PDB entry 4Q4V | X-ray diffraction, 2.90 A resolution | chains 1 and 4 of the 4 polymer chains in the assembly

[Chain 1]
Name: Coxsackievirus capsid protein VP1
From: Coxsackievirus A24
Reference sequence: V9VEF3 (V9VEF3_9ENTO); residues 1-305 here correspond to UniProt positions 581-885 (UniProt number = residue number + 580)
Sequence (305 residues; numbered 1 to 305; the number before each row is that of its first residue):
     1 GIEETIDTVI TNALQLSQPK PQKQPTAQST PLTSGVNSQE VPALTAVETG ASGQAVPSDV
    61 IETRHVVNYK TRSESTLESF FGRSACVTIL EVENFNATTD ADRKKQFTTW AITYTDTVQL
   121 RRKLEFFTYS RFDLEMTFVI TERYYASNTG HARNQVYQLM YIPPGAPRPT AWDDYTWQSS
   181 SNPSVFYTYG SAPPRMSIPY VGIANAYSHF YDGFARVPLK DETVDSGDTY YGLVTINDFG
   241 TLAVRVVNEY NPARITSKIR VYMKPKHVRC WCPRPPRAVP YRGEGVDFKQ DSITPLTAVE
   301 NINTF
Disordered / not traced: 1-24

[Chain 4]
Name: Coxsackievirus capsid protein VP4
From: Coxsackievirus A24
Reference sequence: V9VEF3 (V9VEF3_9ENTO); residue numbers follow UniProt; this construct covers 1-69
Sequence (69 residues; row label = number of the first residue in the row):
     1 MGAQVSSQKV GAHENTNVAT GGSTVNYTTI NYYKDSASNA ASKLDFSQDP SKFTEPVKDI
    61 MIKTAPALN
Disordered / not traced: 1, 13-23

[How chain 1 and chain 4 interact]
Residue-residue contacts - 43 pairs, chain 1 then chain 4:
  P25(1) with F46(4)
  E40(1) with T64(4)
  V41(1) with K63(4); T64(4), hydrogen bond (backbone-backbone)
  P42(1) with K63(4)
  T45(1) with M61(4); A67(4)
  A46(1) with A67(4); L68(4), hydrophobic
  T49(1) with V57(4); M61(4)
  G50(1) with P56(4)
  A51(1) with T54(4); M61(4), hydrophobic
  S52(1) with T54(4), hydrogen bond (backbone-backbone)
  Q54(1) with T54(4), hydrogen bond (side chain-backbone); E55(4); K63(4)
  V56(1) with K63(4)
  D59(1) with K63(4), salt bridge
  T71(1) with K9(4); F46(4)
  R72(1) with Q48(4), hydrogen bond
  S73(1) with K9(4); L44(4); F46(4)
  T76(1) with L44(4); D45(4)
  E78(1) with A41(4); S42(4), hydrogen bond (side chain-backbone)
  D133(1) with A37(4)
  S197(1) with A37(4), hydrogen bond (side chain-backbone); S38(4)
  P199(1) with A37(4), hydrophobic
  K266(1) with A37(4), hydrogen bond (side chain-backbone); S38(4), hydrogen bond (side chain-backbone); N39(4), hydrogen bond (side chain-backbone)
  H267(1) with S36(4); A37(4); N39(4), hydrogen bond (side chain-backbone); A40(4), hydrogen bond (side chain-backbone); S42(4)
  P273(1) with F53(4)
Also at the interface, not in a pair above, chain 1 (27 interface residues in all): A55, S79, I198

[Summary]
Chain 1 and chain 4 form an interface of 27 and 22 residues respectively, with 11 hydrogen bonds and 1 salt
bridge. Among the polar pairs are D59(1)-K63(4), Q54(1)-T54(4) and R72(1)-Q48(4).
Chain 1 is Coxsackievirus capsid protein VP1 and chain 4 is Coxsackievirus capsid protein VP4, both from
Coxsackievirus A24; the structure, Crystal structure of Coxsackievirus A24v, was determined by X-ray
diffraction, deposited together with 4Q4W, 4Q4X and 4Q4Y.
